PDB entry 1IE7 | X-ray diffraction, 1.85 A resolution | chains A and B of the 3 polymer chains in the assembly

Chain A:
Protein: Urease gamma subunit
Source organism: Sporosarcina pasteurii
Notes: EC 3.5.1.5
Reference sequence: P41022 (URE3_BACPA); numbering as in UniProt (aligned over 1-100)
Chain sequence (100 residues; each row starts with the number of its first residue):
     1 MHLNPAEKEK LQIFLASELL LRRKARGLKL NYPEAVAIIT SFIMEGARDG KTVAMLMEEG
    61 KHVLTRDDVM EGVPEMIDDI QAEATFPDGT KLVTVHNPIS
Modified residues: M1 (n-carboxymethionine; CXM)
Differences from the reference sequence: modified residue (1)

Chain B:
Protein: Urease beta subunit
Source organism: Sporosarcina pasteurii
Notes: EC 3.5.1.5
Reference sequence: P41021 (URE2_BACPA); numbering as in UniProt (aligned over 1-126)
Chain sequence (126 residues; each row starts with the number of its first residue):
     1 MSNNNYIVPG EYRVAEGEIE INAGREKTTI RVSNTGDRPI QVGSHIHFVE VNKELLFDRA
    61 EGIGRRLNIP SGTAARFEPG EEMEVELTEL GGNREVFGIS DLTNGSVDNK ELILQRAKEL
   121 GYKGVE
Unresolved in the structure: 1-4

How chain A and chain B interact:
Contacting residue pairs (10):
  R66(A) - Y6(B)  hydrogen bond
  E71(A) - Y6(B)
  E71(A) - I7(B)  hydrogen bond (side chain-backbone)
  G72(A) - Y6(B)  hydrogen bond (backbone-side chain)
  G72(A) - I7(B)
  G72(A) - P9(B)
  P74(A) - Y6(B)
  E75(A) - Y6(B)  hydrogen bond
  E75(A) - V8(B)
  M76(A) - P9(B)  hydrophobic
Interface residues without a listed pair, chain B (5 interface residues in all): N5

Summary:
6 residues of chain A face 5 of chain B across their interface; the contacts include 4 hydrogen bonds. Polar
pairs include R66(A)-Y6(B), E71(A)-I7(B) and G72(A)-Y6(B).
Chain A is Urease gamma subunit and chain B is Urease beta subunit, both from Sporosarcina pasteurii; the
structure, Phosphate inhibited bacillus pasteurii urease crystal structure, was determined by X-ray
diffraction.
